4NKW - chain A; structure by X-ray diffraction, 2.50 A resolution.

# Chain A
Name: Steroid 17-alpha-hydroxylase/17,20 lyase
Organism: Homo sapiens
Notes: EC 1.14.99.9, 4.1.2.30
UniProt: P05093 (CP17A_HUMAN); residues 24-508 here = UniProt positions 24-508
Amino-acid sequence (494 residues; each row starts with the number of its first residue):
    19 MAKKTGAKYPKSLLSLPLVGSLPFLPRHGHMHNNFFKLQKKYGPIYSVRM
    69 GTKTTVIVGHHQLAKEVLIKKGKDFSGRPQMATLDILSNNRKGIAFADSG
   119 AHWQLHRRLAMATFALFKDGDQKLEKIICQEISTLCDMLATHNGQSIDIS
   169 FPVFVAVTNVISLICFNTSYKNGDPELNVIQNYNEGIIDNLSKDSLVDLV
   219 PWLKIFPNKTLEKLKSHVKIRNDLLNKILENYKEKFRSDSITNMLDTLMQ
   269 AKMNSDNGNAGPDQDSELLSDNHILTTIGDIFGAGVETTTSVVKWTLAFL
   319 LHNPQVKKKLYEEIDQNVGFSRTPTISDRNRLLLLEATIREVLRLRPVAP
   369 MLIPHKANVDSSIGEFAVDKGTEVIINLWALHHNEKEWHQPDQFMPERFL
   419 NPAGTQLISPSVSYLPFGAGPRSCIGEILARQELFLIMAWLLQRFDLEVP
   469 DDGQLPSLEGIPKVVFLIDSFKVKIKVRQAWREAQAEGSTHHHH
Unresolved in the structure: 19-30, 274-282, 504-512
Sequence notes: expression tag (19-23, 509-512); engineered mutation L105 (Ala in P05093)
Bound ions: heme Fe near C442 (its only coordinating residue here)
Small-molecule neighbours:
  - heme (HEM): L86, R96, I112, A113, W121, R125, F132, I179, I299, A302, G303, T306, T307, V310, L361, V366, A367, L370, I371, H373, P434, F435, G436, P439, R440, S441, C442, I443, G444, L447, A448, L452
  - (3beta)-3-hydroxypregn-5-en-20-one (PLO): L105, A113, F114, N202, I205, I206, L209, R239, G297, D298, G301, A302, E305, T306, V366, I371, V482, V483
Curated features (UniProtKB/Swiss-Prot):
  - binding site (substrate): N202
  - binding site (heme): C442
  - natural variant: P35 (P35L: In AH5), F53 (deletion: In AH5), Y64 (Y64S: In AH5), F93 (F93C: In AH5), R96 (R96Q: In AH5; R96W: In AH5), S106 (S106P: In AH5), I112 (I112II: In AH5), F114 (F114V: In AH5), D116 (D116V: In AH5), W121 (W121R: In AH5 loss of activity), A174 (A174E: In AH5), N177 (N177D: In AH5), 13 further natural variant entries in UniProt
Reported in the primary citation:
  - binding site for (3beta)-3-hydroxypregn-5-en-20-one: N202
  - mutagenesis - A105L: increased catalytic activity on (3beta)-3-hydroxypregn-5-en-20-one
  - mutagenesis - A105L: decreased catalytic activity on 16alpha-hydroxyprogesterone
  - mutagenesis - A105L: increased stability (proposed by the authors, not directly observed)
  - specificity-determining residues: N202 (by similarity / conservation)

# In short
Chain A binds heme and (3beta)-3-hydroxypregn-5-en-20-one. Curated annotation (UniProt) lists
substrate-binding residue N202 and heme-binding residue C442. From the paper: a binding site for
(3beta)-3-hydroxypregn-5-en-20-one at N202; A105L increases catalytic activity on
(3beta)-3-hydroxypregn-5-en-20-one.
Chain A is Steroid 17-alpha-hydroxylase/17,20 lyase (Homo sapiens); the structure, Human steroidogenic
cytochrome P450 17A1 mutant A105L with substrate pregnenolone, was determined by X-ray diffraction, deposited
together with 4NKV, 4NKX, 4NKY and 4NKZ.
